PDB entry 4EU0 | X-ray diffraction, 1.70 A resolution | chain A

== Chain A ==
Protein: PelD
Source organism: Pseudomonas aeruginosa
Reference sequence: Q9HZE7 (Q9HZE7_PSEAE); residues 158-455 here = UniProt positions 158-455
Chain sequence (298 residues; each row starts with the number of its first residue):
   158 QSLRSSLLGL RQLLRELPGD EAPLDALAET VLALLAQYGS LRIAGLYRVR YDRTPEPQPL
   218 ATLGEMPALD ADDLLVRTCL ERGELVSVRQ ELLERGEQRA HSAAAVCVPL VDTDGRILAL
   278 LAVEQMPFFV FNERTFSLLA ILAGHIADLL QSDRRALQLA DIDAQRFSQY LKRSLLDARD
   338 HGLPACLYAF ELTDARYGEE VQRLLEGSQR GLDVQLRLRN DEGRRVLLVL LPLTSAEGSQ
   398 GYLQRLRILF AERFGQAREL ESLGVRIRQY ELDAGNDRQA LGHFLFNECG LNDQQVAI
Disordered / not traced: 248-260
Construct notes: conflict A261 (Leu in Q9HZE7), A262 (Gln in Q9HZE7)
Small-molecule neighbours: c-di-GMP (C2E; 9,9'-[(2R,3R,3aS,5S,7aR,9R,10R,10aS,12S,14aR)-3,5,10,12-tetrahydroxy-5,12-dioxidooctahydro-2H,7H-difuro[3,2-d:3',2'-j][1,3,7,9,2,8]tetraoxadiphosphacyclododecine-2,9-diyl]bis(2-amino-1,9-dihydro-6H-purin-6-one)): R161, S365, R367, D370, L388, T391, G395, G398, Y399, R402
From the paper describing this entry:
  - binding site for c-di-GMP: R367, D370, R402
  - mutagenesis - R367A, Y399A, R402A: abolished binding to c-di-GMP
  - mutagenesis - D370A (28.6 and 3.4 mum), G395P (7-fold): decreased binding to c-di-GMP

== In short ==
Chain A binds c-di-GMP. The paper reports a binding site for c-di-GMP at R367, D370 and R402; R367A, Y399A and
R402A abolish binding to c-di-GMP; 5 substitutions were tested in all.
Chain A is PelD (Pseudomonas aeruginosa); the structure, Crystal Structure of PelD 158-CT from Pseudomonas
aeruginosa PAO1, was determined by X-ray diffraction (same publication as 4ETX, 4ETZ and 4EUV).
